Entry 3HQ0 (X-ray diffraction, 2.00 A resolution); this record covers chains A and D of the 4 polymer chains in the assembly.

== Chain A (and D) ==
Protein: Catechol 2,3-dioxygenase
Source organism: Pseudomonas sp. KL28
Notes: EC 1.13.11.2; chain D of this document is another copy of the same molecule, construct and numbering; everything in this record applies to it too
UniProt: Q7WYF5 (Q7WYF5_9PSED); numbering as in UniProt (aligned over 1-309)
Sequence (309 residues; row label = number of the first residue in the row):
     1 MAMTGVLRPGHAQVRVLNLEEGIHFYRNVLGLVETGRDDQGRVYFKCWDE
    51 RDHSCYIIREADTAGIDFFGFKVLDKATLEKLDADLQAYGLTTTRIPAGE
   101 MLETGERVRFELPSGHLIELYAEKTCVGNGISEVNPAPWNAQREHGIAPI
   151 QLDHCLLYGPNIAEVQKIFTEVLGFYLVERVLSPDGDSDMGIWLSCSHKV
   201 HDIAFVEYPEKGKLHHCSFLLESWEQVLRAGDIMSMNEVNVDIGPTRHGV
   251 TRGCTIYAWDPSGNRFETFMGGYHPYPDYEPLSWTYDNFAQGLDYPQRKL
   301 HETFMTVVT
Disordered / not traced: 1, 299-309 (chain D: 1, 290-309)
Ion coordination: Fe ion: His154, His216, Glu267
From the paper describing this entry:
  - binding site for product: His248, Thr251, Tyr257
  - catalytic residues: His201, His248, Tyr257

== Interface between chain A and chain D ==
Contacting residue pairs (81; chain A residue first):
  Ala2(A) - Ala2(D)
  Ala2(A) - Met3(D)
  Ala2(A) - Thr4(D)  hydrogen bond (backbone-backbone)
  Ala2(A) - Val6(D)  hydrogen bond (backbone-backbone)
  Ala2(A) - Gly174(D)
  Ala2(A) - Cys196(D)  hydrogen bond (backbone-backbone)
  Met3(A) - Ala2(D)
  Met3(A) - Met3(D)  hydrophobic
  Met3(A) - Cys196(D)
  Met3(A) - Ser197(D)
  Met3(A) - Pro277(D)
  Thr4(A) - Ala2(D)  hydrogen bond (backbone-backbone)
  Thr4(A) - Thr4(D)
  Val6(A) - Ala2(D)  hydrogen bond (backbone-backbone)
  Leu7(A) - Tyr276(D)
  Leu7(A) - Asp278(D)
  Arg8(A) - Tyr276(D)
  Arg8(A) - Asp278(D)  salt bridge
  Arg8(A) - Tyr279(D)
  Asp49(A) - Arg252(D)  salt bridge
  Asp49(A) - Tyr273(D)
  Arg51(A) - Tyr279(D)
  Arg51(A) - Glu280(D)  hydrogen bond (side chain-backbone)
  Arg51(A) - Leu282(D)
  Lys72(A) - Asp278(D)  salt bridge
  Leu74(A) - Pro277(D)  hydrophobic
  Asn129(A) - Arg252(D)  hydrogen bond
  Ile131(A) - Arg252(D)
  Glu133(A) - Glu280(D)
  Glu133(A) - Pro281(D)
  Glu133(A) - Leu282(D)
  Glu133(A) - Ser283(D)  hydrogen bond (backbone-backbone)
  Val134(A) - Ser283(D)
  Asn135(A) - Ser283(D)  hydrogen bond (backbone-backbone)
  Asn135(A) - Trp284(D)
  Asn135(A) - Thr285(D)  hydrogen bond (side chain-backbone)
  Asn135(A) - Asn288(D)  hydrogen bond
  Pro136(A) - Leu282(D)  hydrophobic
  Pro136(A) - Ser283(D)
  Pro136(A) - Trp284(D)
  Pro138(A) - Arg247(D)
  Pro138(A) - Arg252(D)  hydrogen bond (backbone-side chain)
  Ile150(A) - His274(D)
  Gln151(A) - His274(D)
  Gly174(A) - Ala2(D)
  Cys196(A) - Ala2(D)  hydrogen bond (backbone-backbone)
  Ser197(A) - Met3(D)
  Ser197(A) - His198(D)
  His198(A) - Ser197(D)
  His198(A) - His198(D)  hydrogen bond
  His198(A) - Lys199(D)
  Lys199(A) - His198(D)
  Leu220(A) - His274(D)
  Glu225(A) - Glu225(D)
  Arg252(A) - Ile131(D)
  Arg252(A) - Pro136(D)
  Arg252(A) - Pro138(D)
  Tyr273(A) - Asp49(D)
  Tyr273(A) - Arg51(D)
  His274(A) - Ile150(D)
  His274(A) - Gln151(D)
  His274(A) - Leu220(D)
  Tyr276(A) - Leu7(D)
  Tyr276(A) - Arg8(D)
  Pro277(A) - Met3(D)
  Pro277(A) - Leu74(D)  hydrophobic
  Asp278(A) - Leu7(D)
  Asp278(A) - Arg8(D)  salt bridge
  Asp278(A) - Lys72(D)  salt bridge
  Tyr279(A) - Arg8(D)
  Tyr279(A) - Arg51(D)
  Glu280(A) - Arg51(D)  hydrogen bond (backbone-side chain)
  Leu282(A) - Arg51(D)
  Leu282(A) - Glu133(D)
  Ser283(A) - Glu133(D)  hydrogen bond (backbone-backbone)
  Ser283(A) - Val134(D)
  Ser283(A) - Asn135(D)  hydrogen bond (backbone-backbone)
  Trp284(A) - Asn135(D)
  Trp284(A) - Pro136(D)
  Thr285(A) - Asn135(D)  hydrogen bond (backbone-side chain)
  Asn288(A) - Asn135(D)
Other interface residues (no listed pair), chain A (45 interface residues in all): Trp48, Glu50, Asp52, Ala137, Trp139, Arg143
Other interface residues (no listed pair), chain D (44 interface residues in all): Gly5, Asp52, Asn129, Ala137

== Summary ==
45 residues of chain A face 44 of chain D across their interface, with 18 hydrogen bonds and 5 salt bridges.
Among the polar pairs are Arg8(A)-Asp278(D), Asp49(A)-Arg252(D) and Lys72(A)-Asp278(D). From the paper:
catalytic residues His201(A), His248(A) and Tyr257(A); a binding site for product at His248(A), Thr251(A) and
Tyr257(A).
Both chains are Catechol 2,3-dioxygenase (Pseudomonas sp. KL28). Entry 3HQ0 (Crystal Structure Analysis of the
2,3-dioxygenase LapB from Pseudomonas in complex with a product) was determined by X-ray diffraction,
deposited together with 3HPV and 3HPY.
